5CZ7 - chains I and Y of the 28 polymer chains in the assembly; structure by X-ray diffraction, 2.50 A resolution.

== Chain I ==
Name: Proteasome subunit beta type-3
Organism: Saccharomyces cerevisiae (strain ATCC 204508 / S288c)
Notes: EC 3.4.25.1
UniProtKB: P25451 (PSB3_YEAST); residues 0-204 here correspond to UniProt positions 1-205 (UniProt number = residue number + 1)
Chain sequence (205 residues; numbered 0 to 204; the number before each row is that of its first residue; numbering starts at 0):
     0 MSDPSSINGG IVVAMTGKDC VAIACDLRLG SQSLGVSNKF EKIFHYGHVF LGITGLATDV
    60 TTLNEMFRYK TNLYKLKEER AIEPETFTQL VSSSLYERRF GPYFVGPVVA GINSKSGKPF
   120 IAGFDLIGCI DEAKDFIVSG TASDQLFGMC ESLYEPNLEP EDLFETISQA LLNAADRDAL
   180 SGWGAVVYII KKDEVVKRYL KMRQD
Unresolved in the structure: 0
UniProt features mapped onto this chain:
  - modified residue: Ser30 (Phosphoserine)
  - cross-link: Lys69 (Glycyl lysine isopeptide (Lys-Gly) (interchain with G-Cter in ubiquitin))
Ion coordination: Mg2+ site 1: Ala174, Asp177, Ser180; Mg2+ site 2: Asp204 (shared with Ala165(Y), Asp168(Y), Ser171(Y) of chain Y)

== Chain Y ==
Name: Proteasome subunit beta type-5
Organism: Saccharomyces cerevisiae (strain ATCC 204508 / S288c)
Notes: EC 3.4.25.1
UniProtKB: P30656 (PSB5_YEAST); residues -4 to 212 here correspond to UniProt positions 71-287 (UniProt number = residue number + 75)
Chain sequence (217 residues; row label = number of the first residue in the row; numbers below 1 keep their minus sign (Lys-4 is residue -4)):
    -4 KIAHGATTLA FRFQGGIIVA VDSRATAGNW VASQTVKKVI EINPFLLGTM AGGAADCQFW
    56 ETWLGSQCRL HELREKERIS VAAASRILSN LVYQYKGAGL SMGTMICGYT RKEGPTIYYV
   116 DSDGTRLKGD IFCVGSGQTF AYGVLDSNYK WDLSVEDALY LGKRSILAAA HRDAYSGGSV
   176 NLYHVTEDGW IYHGNHDVGE LFWKVKEEEG SFNNVIG
Differences from the reference sequence: engineered mutation Ala1 (Thr76 in P30656), Arg81 (Lys156 in P30656)
Ion coordination: Mg2+: Ala165, Asp168, Ser171 (shared with Asp204(I) of chain I)
Reported in the primary citation:
  - catalytic residues: Asp17, Lys33
  - catalytic residues: Gly47 (proposed by the authors, not directly observed)
  - mutagenesis - K33A: decreased catalytic activity
  - mutagenesis - D17N: decreased growth
  - mutagenesis - D17N: decreased catalytic activity on Suc-LLVY-AMC

== How chain I and chain Y interact ==
Pairs across the interface (44):
  Ser5(I) with Asn24(Y)
  Arg27(I) with Ala169(Y)
  Ser32(I) with Arg167(Y); Asp168(Y); Ala169(Y), hydrogen bond (backbone-backbone); Tyr170(Y)
  Leu33(I) with Phe135(Y), hydrophobic; Arg167(Y)
  Gly34(I) with Arg167(Y), hydrogen bond (backbone-side chain)
  Val35(I) with Arg167(Y)
  Asn37(I) with Asn209(Y); Val210(Y)
  Lys38(I) with Asn209(Y), hydrogen bond (side chain-backbone)
  Gln144(I) with Trp25(Y)
  Asp175(I) with Gln29(Y), hydrogen bond (backbone-side chain)
  Arg176(I) with Trp25(Y); Val26(Y), hydrogen bond (side chain-backbone); Ala27(Y), hydrogen bond (side chain-backbone); Ser28(Y)
  Asp177(I) with Asn24(Y); Val26(Y)
  Ala178(I) with Asn24(Y), hydrogen bond (backbone-backbone); Val26(Y); Ala169(Y); Tyr170(Y), hydrophobic
  Leu179(I) with Asn24(Y); Tyr170(Y)
  Trp182(I) with His166(Y), hydrogen bond (side chain-backbone)
  Lys200(I) with Trp198(Y); Gly212(Y)
  Met201(I) with Trp198(Y)
  Arg202(I) with Gly173(Y), hydrogen bond (side chain-backbone); Asp192(Y), salt bridge; Gly194(Y)
  Gln203(I) with His166(Y), hydrogen bond (backbone-side chain); Phe197(Y); Trp198(Y); Val210(Y)
  Asp204(I) with Arg19(Y), salt bridge; Ala165(Y); Ser171(Y); Gly172(Y); Gly173(Y), hydrogen bond (side chain-backbone); Val193(Y)
Also at the interface, not in a pair above, chain I (21 interface residues in all): Gln31
Also at the interface, not in a pair above, chain Y (27 interface residues in all): Thr21, Ile211

== Summary ==
21 residues of chain I face 27 of chain Y across their interface; the contacts include 11 hydrogen bonds and 2
salt bridges. Among the polar pairs are Arg202(I)-Asp192(Y), Asp204(I)-Arg19(Y) and Gly34(I)-Arg167(Y).
Ala174(I), Asp177(I) and Ser180(I) form the Mg2+ site 1. The paper reports catalytic residues Asp17(Y),
Lys33(Y) and Gly47(Y); K33A of chain Y reduces catalytic activity.
Chain I is Proteasome subunit beta type-3 and chain Y is Proteasome subunit beta type-5, both from
Saccharomyces cerevisiae (strain ATCC 204508 / S288c); the structure, Yeast 20S proteasome beta5-T1A
beta5-K81R double mutant in complex with Bortezomib, propeptide expressed in cis, was determined by X-ray
diffraction (same publication as 5CZ4, 5CZ5, 5CZ6, 5CZ8, 5CZ9, 5CZA and 16 further entries).
